Entry 8OSK (electron microscopy, 3.60 A resolution); this record covers chains H and I of the 12 polymer chains in the assembly.

[Chain H]
Protein: Histone H2B type 1-J
From: Homo sapiens
Reference sequence: P06899 (H2B1J_HUMAN); residues 0-124 here correspond to UniProt positions 1-125 (UniProt number = residue number + 1)
Sequence (128 residues; each row starts with the number of its first residue; numbers below 1 keep their minus sign (Gly-3 is residue -3)):
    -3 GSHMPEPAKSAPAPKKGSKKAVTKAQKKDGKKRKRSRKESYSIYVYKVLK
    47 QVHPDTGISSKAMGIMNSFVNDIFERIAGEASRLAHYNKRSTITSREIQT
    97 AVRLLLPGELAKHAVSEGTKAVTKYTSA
Unresolved in the structure: -3 to 30
Sequence notes: expression tag (-3 to -1)
Curated features (UniProtKB/Swiss-Prot):
  - modified residue: Pro1 (N-acetylproline), Glu2 (ADP-ribosyl glutamic acid), Lys5 (N6-(2-hydroxyisobutyryl)lysine), Ser6 (ADP-ribosylserine), Lys11 (N6-(beta-hydroxybutyryl)lysine), Lys12 (N6-(2-hydroxyisobutyryl)lysine), Ser14 (Phosphoserine), Lys15 (N6-acetyllysine), Lys16 (N6-(beta-hydroxybutyryl)lysine), Lys20 (N6-(2-hydroxyisobutyryl)lysine), Lys23 (N6-(2-hydroxyisobutyryl)lysine), Lys24 (N6-(2-hydroxyisobutyryl)lysine), Lys34 (N6-(2-hydroxyisobutyryl)lysine), Glu35 (PolyADP-ribosyl glutamic acid), Ser36 (Phosphoserine), Lys43 (N6-(2-hydroxyisobutyryl)lysine), Lys46 (N6-(2-hydroxyisobutyryl)lysine), Lys57 (N6,N6-dimethyllysine), Arg79 (Dimethylated arginine), Lys85 (N6,N6,N6-trimethyllysine) and 6 more in UniProt
  - glycosylation: Ser112 (O-linked (GlcNAc) serine)
  - cross-link (Glycyl lysine isopeptide (Lys-Gly)): Lys5 (interchain with G-Cter in SUMO2), Lys20 (interchain with G-Cter in SUMO2), Lys34 (interchain with G-Cter in ubiquitin), Lys120 (interchain with G-Cter in ubiquitin)

[Chain I]
Molecule: 153-nt DNA strand
Sequence (153 nucleotides; each row starts with the number of its first residue; numbers below 1 keep their minus sign (DA-2 is residue -2)):
    -2 ATCCTGGAGAATCCCGGTCTGCAGGCCGCTCAATTGGTCGTAGACAGCTC
    48 TAGCACCGCTTAAACGCACGTACGCGCTGTCCCCCGCGTTTTAACCGCCA
    98 AGGGGATTACTCCCTAGTCTCCAGGCACGGGTCACGTGCATACATCCTGT
   148 GAT
Unresolved in the structure: -2 to 22, 147-150

[How chain H and chain I interact]
Residue-residue contacts (8; chain H residue first):
  Arg31(H) - DC125(I)  salt bridge to the phosphate
  Ser32(H) - DA124(I)  sugar contact
  Arg33(H) - DG122(I)  base contact
  Lys34(H) - DC123(I)  phosphate contact
  Lys34(H) - DA124(I)  hydrogen bond to the phosphate
  Ser36(H) - DC123(I)  phosphate contact
  Ile39(H) - DC123(I)  phosphate contact
  Tyr40(H) - DG122(I)  hydrogen bond to the phosphate
Other interface residues (no listed pair), chain H (9 interface residues in all): Glu35, Lys43
Other interface residues (no listed pair), chain I (5 interface residues in all): DG121

[In short]
The interface between chain H and chain I involves 9 residues on one side and 5 on the other; the contacts
include 2 hydrogen bonds and 1 salt bridge. Among the polar pairs are Lys34(H)-DA124(I), Tyr40(H)-DG122(I) and
Arg31(H)-DC125(I).
Here chain H is Histone H2B type 1-J (Homo sapiens) and chain I is a 153-nt DNA strand. Entry 8OSK (Cryo-EM
structure of CLOCK-BMAL1 bound to a nucleosomal E-box at position SHL+5.8 (composite map)) was determined by
electron microscopy, deposited together with 8OSJ, 8OSL, 8OTS and 8OTT.
